Entry 6KFA (X-ray diffraction, 1.50 A resolution); this record covers chain A.

[Chain A]
Molecule: Hydroxynitrile lyase
Organism: Chamberlinius hualienensis
Reference sequence: A0A0H5BR52 (A0A0H5BR52_9MYRI); residues 1-162 here correspond to UniProt positions 22-183 (UniProt number = residue number + 21)
Chain sequence (162 residues; each row starts with the number of its first residue):
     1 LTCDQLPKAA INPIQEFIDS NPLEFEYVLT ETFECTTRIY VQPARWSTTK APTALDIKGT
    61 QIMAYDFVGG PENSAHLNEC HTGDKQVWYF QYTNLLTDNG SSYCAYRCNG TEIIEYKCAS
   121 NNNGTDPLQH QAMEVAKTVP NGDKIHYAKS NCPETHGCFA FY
Cystine bridges: C3-C108, C35-C152, C80-C158, C104-C118
Covalent attachments: N-acetylglucosamine (NAG) linked to N109, N123
Reported in the primary citation:
  - post-translational modification sites: N109, N123
  - binding site for acetate ion: R38, Y40
  - catalytic residues: R38, D56, K117 (proposed by the authors, not directly observed)
  - catalytic residues: Y103
  - mutagenesis - R38A: abolished catalytic activity on (R)-MAN
  - mutagenesis - Y103F (150-fold): decreased catalytic activity
  - mutagenesis - Y103F: unchanged binding to benzaldehyde
  - mutagenesis - Y40F, D56E, Y103F, K117R: increased binding to (R)-MAN
  - mutagenesis - K117R: decreased binding to benzaldehyde
  - mutagenesis - Y40F, K117R: decreased catalytic activity on benzaldehyde
  - mutagenesis - Y40F, D56E: decreased catalytic activity on (R)-MAN
  - mutagenesis - Y40A, D56A, Y103A, K117A: abolished expression

[In short]
Covalently linked N-acetylglucosamine: at N109 and N123. From the paper: catalytic residues R38, D56 and K117
among others; Y40F, D56E and Y103F, among others, increase binding to (R)-MAN; 9 substitutions were tested in
all.
Chain A is Hydroxynitrile lyase (Chamberlinius hualienensis); the structure, Hydroxynitrile lyase from the
millipede, Chamberlinius hualienensis bound with acetate, was determined by X-ray diffraction (same
publication as 6KFB, 6KFC, 6KFD and 6JHC).
